Entry 8YDB (electron microscopy, 3.40 A resolution); this record covers chains A and C of the 12 polymer chains in the assembly.

Chain A:
Molecule: Cas5f
Organism: Selenomonas sp
Sequence (255 residues; each row starts with the number of its first residue):
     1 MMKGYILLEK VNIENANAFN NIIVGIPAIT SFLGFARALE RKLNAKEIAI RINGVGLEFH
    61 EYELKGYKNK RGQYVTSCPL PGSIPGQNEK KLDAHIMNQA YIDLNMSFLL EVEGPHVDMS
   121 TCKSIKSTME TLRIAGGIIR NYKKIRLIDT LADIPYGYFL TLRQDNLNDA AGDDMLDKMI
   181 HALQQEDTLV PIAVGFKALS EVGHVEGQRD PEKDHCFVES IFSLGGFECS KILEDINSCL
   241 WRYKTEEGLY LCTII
Not modelled in the structure: 1

Chain C:
Molecule: 60-nt crRNA
Organism: Selenomonas sp
Sequence (60 nucleotides; row label = number of the first residue in the row):
     1 UUUAGAAGGA GAAGUCAUUU AAUAAGGCCA CUGUUAAAAA GUGUACCGCC GGAUAGGCGG

Chain A / chain C interface:
Contacting residue pairs (33; chain A residue first):
  Asn17(A) with U3(C), hydrogen bond to the sugar; A4(C), hydrogen bond to the phosphate
  Phe19(A) with U3(C), sugar contact
  Asn21(A) with U3(C), base contact
  Thr30(A) with U3(C), hydrogen bond to the phosphate
  Ser31(A) with U2(C), hydrogen bond to the phosphate; U3(C), hydrogen bond to the phosphate
  Gly34(A) with U1(C), sugar contact; U2(C), sugar contact
  Phe35(A) with U2(C), base contact
  Arg37(A) with U1(C), sugar contact
  Ala38(A) with U1(C), sugar contact
  Arg41(A) with U1(C), base contact
  Pro79(A) with A7(C), base contact
  Leu80(A) with A7(C), hydrogen bond to the sugar; G8(C), sugar contact; G9(C), hydrogen bond to the phosphate
  Pro81(A) with A7(C), base contact
  Gly82(A) with A7(C), hydrogen bond to the base
  Gln99(A) with A7(C), base contact
  Tyr101(A) with A7(C), base contact
  Leu132(A) with U2(C), base contact
  Arg133(A) with U2(C), hydrogen bond to the base; G5(C), salt bridge to the phosphate; A6(C), salt bridge to the phosphate
  Ile134(A) with U2(C), base contact
  Ala135(A) with U2(C), hydrogen bond to the base
  Gly136(A) with G5(C), phosphate contact
  Arg209(A) with U1(C), sugar contact; U2(C), salt bridge to the phosphate; A4(C), base contact
  Lys213(A) with U1(C), hydrogen bond to the base
  Ser220(A) with U3(C), hydrogen bond to the base
Other interface residues (no listed pair), chain A (27 interface residues in all): Ala28, Ile84, Phe196

In short:
27 residues of chain A face 9 of chain C across their interface, with 12 hydrogen bonds and 3 salt bridges.
Among the polar pairs are Gly82(A)-A7(C), Arg133(A)-U2(C) and Ala135(A)-U2(C).
Here chain A is Cas5f and chain C is a 60-nt crRNA, both from Selenomonas sp. Entry 8YDB (Type I-FHNH
Cascade-dsDNA intermediate complex) was determined by electron microscopy (same publication as 8YEO, 8YH9 and
8YHA).
